Entry 7D74 (electron microscopy, 3.10 A resolution); this record covers chains A and D of the 12 polymer chains in the assembly.

== Chain A (and D) ==
Molecule: Mannose-1-phosphate guanyltransferase alpha
Organism: Homo sapiens
Notes: chain D of this document is another copy of the same molecule, construct and numbering; everything in this record applies to it too
Reference sequence: Q96IJ6 (GMPPA_HUMAN); residue numbers follow UniProt; this construct covers 1-420
Amino-acid sequence (420 residues; each row starts with the number of its first residue):
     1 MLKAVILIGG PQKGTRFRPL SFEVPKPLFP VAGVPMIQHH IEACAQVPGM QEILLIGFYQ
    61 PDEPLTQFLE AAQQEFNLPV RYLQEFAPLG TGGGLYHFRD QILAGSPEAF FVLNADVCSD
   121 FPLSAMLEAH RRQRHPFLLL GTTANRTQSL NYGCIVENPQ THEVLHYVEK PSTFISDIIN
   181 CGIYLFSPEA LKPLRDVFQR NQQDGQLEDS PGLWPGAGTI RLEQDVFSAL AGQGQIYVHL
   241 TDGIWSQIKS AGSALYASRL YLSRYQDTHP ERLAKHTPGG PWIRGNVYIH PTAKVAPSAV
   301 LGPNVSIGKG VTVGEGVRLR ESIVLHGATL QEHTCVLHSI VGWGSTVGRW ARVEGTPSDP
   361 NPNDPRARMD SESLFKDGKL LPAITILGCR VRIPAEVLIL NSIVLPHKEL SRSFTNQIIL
Unresolved in the structure: 204-217
Swiss-Prot annotation at these positions:
  - region: Thr-356 to Ile-384 (C-loop)
  - binding site (GDP-alpha-D-mannose): Glu-85, Gln-247
  - natural variant: Gly-182 (G182D: In AAMR), Thr-334 (T334M: In AAMR; T334P: In AAMR), Arg-390 (R390P: In AAMR), Asn-401 (N401T: In AAMR)
  - mutagenesis: Glu-85 (E85K: Reduces GDP-alpha-D-mannose binding affinity but does not affect assembly of GMPPA-GMPPB complex; when associated with A-247 ...), Arg-99 (R99E: Does not disrupt the interaction with GMPPB or other GMPPA molecules), Asp-100 (D100R: Does not disrupt the interaction with GMPPB or other GMPPA molecules), Gln-247 (Q247A: Reduces GDP-alpha-D-mannose binding affinity but does not affect assembly of GMPPA-GMPPB complex; when associated with K-85 ...), Arg-318 (R318E: Disrupts the interaction with GMPPB and other GMPPA molecules), Trp-350 (W350A: Disrupts the interaction with GMPPB and other GMPPA molecules and reduces the efficiency of GMPPB allosteric inhibition; when associated with A-352), Arg-352 (R352A: Disrupts the interaction with GMPPB and other GMPPA molecules and reduces the efficiency of GMPPB allosteric inhibition; when associated with A-350), Pro-362 to Pro-365 (Reduces the interaction with GMPPB and decreases efficiency of GMPPB inhibition), Glu-372 (E372A: Reduces the efficiency of GMPPB allosteric inhibition; E372R: Disrupts the interaction with other GMPPA molecules slightly but not with GMPPB), Glu-396 (E396R: Disrupts the interaction with other GMPPA molecules but not with GMPPB), Lys-408 (K408E: Does not disrupt the interaction with GMPPB or other GMPPA molecules)
Residues lining bound ligands: GTP (guanosine-5'-triphosphate): Leu-7, Ile-8, Gly-9, Lys-13, Ile-56, Gly-57, Phe-58, Glu-85, Pro-88, Leu-89, Gly-90, Thr-91, Asn-114, Ala-115, Asp-116, Tyr-167, Glu-169, Asn-180, Gly-182, Tyr-184, Glu-223, Gln-247, Lys-249

== Chain A / chain D interface ==
Contacting residue pairs - 28 pairs, chain A then chain D:
  Gln-60(A) / Gln-60(D)
  Gln-60(A) / Pro-61(D)
  Gln-60(A) / Gln-84(D)
  Pro-61(A) / Gln-60(D)
  Leu-83(A) / Phe-86(D)  hydrophobic
  Gln-84(A) / Gln-60(D)
  Gln-84(A) / Gln-84(D)  hydrogen bond
  Gln-84(A) / Phe-86(D)
  Phe-86(A) / Leu-83(D)  hydrophobic
  Phe-86(A) / Gln-84(D)
  Phe-86(A) / Phe-98(D)  hydrophobic
  Phe-86(A) / Gln-101(D)
  His-97(A) / His-97(D)
  His-97(A) / Phe-98(D)
  His-97(A) / Gln-101(D)
  Phe-98(A) / Phe-86(D)  hydrophobic
  Phe-98(A) / His-97(D)
  Arg-99(A) / Arg-99(D)
  Arg-99(A) / Asp-100(D)  salt bridge
  Asp-100(A) / Arg-99(D)  salt bridge
  Asp-100(A) / Phe-198(D)
  Asp-100(A) / Gln-202(D)
  Gln-101(A) / Phe-86(D)
  Gln-101(A) / His-97(D)
  Ala-104(A) / Gln-202(D)
  Phe-198(A) / Asp-100(D)
  Gln-202(A) / Asp-100(D)
  Gln-202(A) / Ala-104(D)
Other interface residues (no listed pair), chain A (14 interface residues in all): Tyr-96
Other interface residues (no listed pair), chain D (14 interface residues in all): Tyr-96

== Summary ==
Chain A and chain D each contribute 14 residues to their interface; the contacts include 1 hydrogen bond and 2
salt bridges. Among the polar pairs are Arg-99(A)/Asp-100(D) and Gln-84(A)/Gln-84(D). Ligands of chain A: GTP.
Chain A and chain D are both Mannose-1-phosphate guanyltransferase alpha (Homo sapiens); the structure,
Cryo-EM structure of GMPPA/GMPPB complex bound to GTP (state II), was determined by electron microscopy
together with 7D72 and 7D73 from the same study.
